2M14 - chains A and B; structure by solution NMR.

# Chain A
Protein: RNA polymerase II transcription factor B subunit 1
Source organism: Saccharomyces cerevisiae
UniProtKB: P32776 (TFB1_YEAST); residues 2-115 here = UniProt positions 2-115
Sequence (119 residues; each row starts with the number of its first residue):
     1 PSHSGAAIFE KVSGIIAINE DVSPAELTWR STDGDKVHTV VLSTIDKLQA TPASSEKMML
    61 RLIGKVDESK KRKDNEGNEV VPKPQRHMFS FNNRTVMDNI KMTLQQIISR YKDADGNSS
Not modelled in the structure: 116-119
Differences from the reference sequence: expression tag (1, 116-119)

# Chain B
Protein: DNA repair protein RAD4
Source organism: Saccharomyces cerevisiae
UniProtKB: P14736 (RAD4_YEAST); numbering as in UniProt (aligned over 76-115)
Sequence (42 residues; numbered 74 to 115; the number before each row is that of its first residue):
    74 GSTDDSVEEI QSSEEDYDSE EFEDVTDGNE VAGVEDISVE IK
Not modelled in the structure: 74-89, 105-115
Differences from the reference sequence: expression tag (74-75)
What the authors report for this chain:
  - mutagenesis - F95P/V98P: decreased growth in response to UV irradiation

# Interface between chain A and chain B
Pairs across the interface (20):
  Asp46(A) - Gly101(B)
  Lys47(A) - Asp100(B)
  Lys47(A) - Gly101(B)
  Leu48(A) - Val98(B)
  Gln49(A) - Val98(B)
  Ala50(A) - Glu96(B)
  Ala50(A) - Val98(B)
  Thr51(A) - Glu94(B)
  Thr51(A) - Phe95(B)
  Pro52(A) - Glu96(B)
  Lys57(A) - Glu94(B)
  Met59(A) - Glu94(B)
  Met59(A) - Phe95(B)
  Leu60(A) - Phe95(B)
  Arg61(A) - Phe95(B)
  Met88(A) - Phe95(B)
  Gln105(A) - Val98(B)
  Gln105(A) - Thr99(B)
  Lys112(A) - Asp100(B)
  Lys112(A) - Gly101(B)
Also at the interface, not in a pair above, chain A (16 interface residues in all): Ser55, Ile108
Also at the interface, not in a pair above, chain B (10 interface residues in all): Asp91, Glu93, Asn102
From the paper, about this interface:
  - residue pairs: Leu48(A)-Val98(B), Gln49(A)-Phe95(B), Ala50(A)-Phe95(B), Ala50(A)-Val98(B), Thr51(A)-Phe95(B), Met59(A)-Phe95(B) (hydrophobic contact), Leu60(A)-Phe95(B), Arg61(A)-Phe95(B) (cation-pi contact), Met88(A)-Phe95(B), Gln105(A)-Val98(B), Gln105(A)-Thr99(B), Ile108(A)-Thr99(B)
  - interface residues, chain A: Lys57(A)
  - interface residues, chain B: Val98(B), Thr99(B)
  - hot spots on chain B (mutagenesis) - V98P (24-fold): decreased binding to RNA polymerase II transcription factor B subunit 1 (chain A)

# Overview
Chain A and chain B form an interface of 16 and 10 residues respectively. The authors report contacts between
Leu48(A) and Val98(B), Gln49(A) and Phe95(B) and Ala50(A) and Phe95(B) among others; a hydrophobic contact
between Met59(A) and Phe95(B); a cation-pi contact between Arg61(A) and Phe95(B). The paper reports that
F95P/V98P of chain B reduce growth in response to UV irradiation; interface residues Lys57(A) and Val98(B)
among others.
Chain A is RNA polymerase II transcription factor B subunit 1 and chain B is DNA repair protein RAD4, both
from Saccharomyces cerevisiae; the structure, NMR structure of the complex between the PH domain of the Tfb1
subunit from TFIIH and ..., was determined by solution NMR.
